7O4L - chains D and G of the 17 polymer chains in the assembly; structure by electron microscopy, 3.40 A resolution.

[Chain D]
Name: DNA-directed RNA polymerase II subunit RPB4
From: Saccharomyces cerevisiae (strain ATCC 204508 / S288c)
UniProt: P20433 (RPB4_YEAST); residue numbers follow UniProt; this construct covers 1-221
Chain sequence (221 residues; each row starts with the number of its first residue):
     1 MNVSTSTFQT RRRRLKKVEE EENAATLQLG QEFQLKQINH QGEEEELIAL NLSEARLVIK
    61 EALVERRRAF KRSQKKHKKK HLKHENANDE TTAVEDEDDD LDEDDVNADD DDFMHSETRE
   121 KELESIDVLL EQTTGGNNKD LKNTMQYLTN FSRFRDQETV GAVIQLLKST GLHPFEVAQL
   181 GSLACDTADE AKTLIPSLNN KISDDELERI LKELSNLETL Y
Unresolved in the structure: 1-12, 17-19, 74-116, 221
UniProt features mapped onto this chain:
  - modified residue: M1 (N-acetylmethionine), T91 (Phosphothreonine), T92 (Phosphothreonine)

[Chain G]
Name: DNA-directed RNA polymerase II subunit RPB7
From: Saccharomyces cerevisiae (strain ATCC 204508 / S288c)
UniProt: P34087 (RPB7_YEAST); residue numbers follow UniProt; this construct covers 1-171
Chain sequence (177 residues; each row starts with the number of its first residue):
     1 MFFIKDLSLN ITLHPSFFGP RMKQYLKTKL LEEVEGSCTG KFGYILCVLD YDNIDIQRGR
    61 ILPTDGSAEF NVKYRAVVFK PFKGEVVDGT VVSCSQHGFE VQVGPMKVFV TKHLMPQDLT
   121 FNAGSNPPSY QSSEDVITIK SRIRVKIEGC ISQVSSIHAI GSIKEDYLGA IHHHHHH
Unresolved in the structure: 172-177
Sequence notes: expression tag (172-177)
UniProt features mapped onto this chain:
  - mutagenesis: V108 to H113 (Lowers nucleic-acid binding of RPB4-RPB7 by 10-fold; no effect on association with Pol II core complex; abolishes transcriptional activity of Pol II), I151 to H158 (No effect on nucleic-acid binding of RPB4-RPB7 and on association with Pol II core complex; abolishes transcriptional activity of Pol II)

[Interface between chain D and chain G]
Pairs across the interface - 81 pairs, chain D then chain G:
  E22(D) - K80(G)  salt bridge
  E22(D) - K83(G)
  N23(D) - K83(G)
  A24(D) - F82(G)  hydrophobic
  A24(D) - K83(G)  hydrogen bond (backbone-backbone)
  A24(D) - G84(G)
  A24(D) - E85(G)
  L29(D) - F82(G)
  E32(D) - K5(G)  hydrogen bond (backbone-side chain)
  E32(D) - K41(G)
  E32(D) - F42(G)
  F33(D) - F3(G)  hydrophobic
  F33(D) - K5(G)
  F33(D) - K41(G)
  F33(D) - F42(G)
  F33(D) - K80(G)
  F33(D) - F82(G)  hydrophobic
  Q37(D) - K5(G)  hydrogen bond
  N39(D) - D6(G)
  H40(D) - D6(G)  salt bridge
  H40(D) - L7(G)  hydrogen bond (side chain-backbone)
  H40(D) - K73(G)
  H40(D) - Y74(G)  hydrogen bond (side chain-backbone)
  E45(D) - R75(G)  salt bridge
  L47(D) - F3(G)  hydrophobic
  I48(D) - F3(G)
  I48(D) - I4(G)  hydrogen bond (backbone-backbone)
  A49(D) - F2(G)
  L50(D) - F2(G)  hydrogen bond (backbone-backbone)
  L50(D) - I4(G)  hydrophobic
  L52(D) - F2(G)  hydrophobic
  A55(D) - F2(G)  hydrophobic
  V58(D) - L49(G)  hydrophobic
  V58(D) - V77(G)  hydrophobic
  A62(D) - L49(G)  hydrophobic
  R66(D) - L31(G)
  R66(D) - E35(G)  salt bridge
  R66(D) - C47(G)
  R66(D) - V48(G)  hydrogen bond (side chain-backbone)
  R66(D) - Y51(G)
  F70(D) - Y51(G)  hydrophobic
  G136(D) - E32(G)
  N137(D) - E35(G)
  N137(D) - G36(G)
  D140(D) - G36(G)
  D140(D) - Y44(G)
  D140(D) - P105(G)
  L141(D) - E35(G)
  L141(D) - L46(G)
  N143(D) - Q102(G)
  N143(D) - G104(G)
  T144(D) - F2(G)
  T144(D) - L46(G)
  T144(D) - P105(G)
  Y147(D) - D88(G)  hydrogen bond (side chain-backbone)
  Y147(D) - V103(G)
  Y147(D) - G104(G)
  N150(D) - R142(G)  hydrogen bond (backbone-side chain)
  F151(D) - D88(G)
  F151(D) - G89(G)
  F151(D) - T90(G)
  F151(D) - R142(G)
  F175(D) - M1(G)
  F175(D) - F82(G)  hydrophobic
  F175(D) - E85(G)
  A178(D) - M1(G)  hydrophobic
  Q179(D) - M1(G)
  Q179(D) - E85(G)
  Q179(D) - V86(G)  hydrogen bond (side chain-backbone)
  L183(D) - V86(G)  hydrophobic
  L183(D) - D88(G)
  L183(D) - R144(G)
  A184(D) - R144(G)  hydrogen bond (backbone-side chain)
  D189(D) - Y167(G)
  E190(D) - Y167(G)
  T193(D) - E165(G)
  T193(D) - Y167(G)
  L194(D) - V86(G)
  L194(D) - R144(G)
  L194(D) - Y167(G)
  L194(D) - L168(G)  hydrophobic
Also at the interface, not in a pair above, chain D (43 interface residues in all): A25, I59, T134, L148, T187
Also at the interface, not in a pair above, chain G (45 interface residues in all): S8, S37, V78, D166

[Overview]
43 residues of chain D and 45 residues of chain G are in contact; the contacts include 12 hydrogen bonds and 4
salt bridges. Among the polar pairs are E22(D)-K80(G), H40(D)-D6(G) and E45(D)-R75(G). Curated annotation
(UniProt) lists 14 mutagenesis sites on chain G.
Chain D is DNA-directed RNA polymerase II subunit RPB4 and chain G is DNA-directed RNA polymerase II subunit
RPB7, both from Saccharomyces cerevisiae (strain ATCC 204508 / S288c); the structure, Yeast TFIIH in the
expanded state within the pre-initiation complex, was determined by electron microscopy (same publication as
7O4I, 7O4J, 7O4K, 7O72, 7O73 and 7O75).
